Entry 7SZ6 (electron microscopy, 6.24 A resolution (low resolution: residue-level contacts below are approximate; hydrogen-bond / salt-bridge calls are withheld)); this record covers chains d and e of the 11 polymer chains in the assembly.

Chain d (and e):
Name: Portal protein
Source organism: Pseudomonas virus PaP3
Notes: chain e of this document is another copy of the same molecule, construct and numbering; everything in this record applies to it too
Reference sequence: Q8H9R8 (Q8H9R8_9CAUD); residues 1-705 here = UniProt positions 1-705
Sequence (705 residues; row label = number of the first residue in the row):
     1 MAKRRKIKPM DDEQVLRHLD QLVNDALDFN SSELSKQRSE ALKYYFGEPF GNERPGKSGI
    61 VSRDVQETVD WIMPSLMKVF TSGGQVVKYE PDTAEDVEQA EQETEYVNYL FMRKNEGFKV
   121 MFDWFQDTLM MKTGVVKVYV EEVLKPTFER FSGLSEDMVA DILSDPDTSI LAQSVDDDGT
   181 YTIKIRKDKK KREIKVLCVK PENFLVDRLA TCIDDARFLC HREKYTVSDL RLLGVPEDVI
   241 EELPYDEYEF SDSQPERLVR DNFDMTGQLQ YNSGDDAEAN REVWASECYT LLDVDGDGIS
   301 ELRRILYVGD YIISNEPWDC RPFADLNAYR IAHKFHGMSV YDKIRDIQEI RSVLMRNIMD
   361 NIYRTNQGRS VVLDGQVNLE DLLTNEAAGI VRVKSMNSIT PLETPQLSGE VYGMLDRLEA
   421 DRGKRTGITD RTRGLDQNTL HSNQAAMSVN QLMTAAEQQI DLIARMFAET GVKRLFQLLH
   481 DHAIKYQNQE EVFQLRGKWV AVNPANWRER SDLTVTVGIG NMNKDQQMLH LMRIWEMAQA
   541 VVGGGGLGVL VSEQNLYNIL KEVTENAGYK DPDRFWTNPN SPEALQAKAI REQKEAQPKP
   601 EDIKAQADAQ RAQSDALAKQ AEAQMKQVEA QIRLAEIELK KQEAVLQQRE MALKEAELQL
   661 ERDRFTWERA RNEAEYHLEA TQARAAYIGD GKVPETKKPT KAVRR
Disordered / not traced: 1-8, 149-184, 242-277, 435-444, 596-705

Interface between chain d and chain e:
Contacting residue pairs (51; chain d residue first):
  Ile60(d) - Ile350(e)
  Arg63(d) - Arg425(e)
  Gln66(d) - Arg425(e)
  Glu67(d) - Lys424(e)
  Glu67(d) - Arg425(e)
  Asp70(d) - Gln459(e)
  Trp71(d) - Ile428(e)
  Trp71(d) - Glu457(e)
  Pro74(d) - Glu457(e)
  Ser75(d) - Glu457(e)
  Lys78(d) - Glu457(e)
  Lys119(d) - Arg330(e)
  Lys200(d) - His333(e)
  Ser228(d) - Ile299(e)
  Tyr363(d) - Asn357(e)
  Asn366(d) - Asn357(e)
  Asn366(d) - Asn361(e)
  Thr384(d) - Arg364(e)
  Asn385(d) - Arg54(e)
  Gly389(d) - Arg369(e)
  Ile390(d) - Val372(e)
  Ile390(d) - Glu380(e)
  Arg392(d) - Glu380(e)
  Lys394(d) - Leu373(e)
  Lys394(d) - Asp374(e)
  Ser395(d) - Leu373(e)
  Asn397(d) - Val371(e)
  Asn397(d) - Leu373(e)
  Asn397(d) - Thr400(e)
  Glu403(d) - Pro405(e)
  Tyr412(d) - Met414(e)
  Glu419(d) - Lys424(e)
  Thr432(d) - Ala456(e)
  Arg496(d) - Thr93(e)
  Trp535(d) - Glu536(e)
  Trp535(d) - Met537(e)
  Trp535(d) - Ala540(e)
  Val563(d) - Arg533(e)
  Ala567(d) - Arg533(e)
  Tyr569(d) - Arg533(e)
  Tyr569(d) - Ile534(e)
  Asp573(d) - Asn555(e)
  Asp573(d) - Glu562(e)
  Arg574(d) - Val551(e)
  Arg574(d) - Asn555(e)
  Arg574(d) - Ile559(e)
  Phe575(d) - Asn555(e)
  Trp576(d) - Leu550(e)
  Trp576(d) - Val551(e)
  Ala587(d) - Val549(e)
  Arg591(d) - Val549(e)
Other interface residues (no listed pair), chain d (50 interface residues in all): Tyr109, Arg113, Phe118, Phe122, Asp123, Gln126, Asp127, Val391, Val393, Gln406, Leu407, Gly409, Gln586
Other interface residues (no listed pair), chain e (43 interface residues in all): Glu90, Asp92, Lys343, Gln406, Glu410, Arg465, Arg508, Val541

Summary:
50 residues of chain d and 43 residues of chain e are in contact.
Chain d and chain e are both Portal protein (Pseudomonas virus PaP3); the structure, Kinetically trapped
Pseudomonas-phage PaP3 portal protein - delta barrel mutant class-3, was determined by electron microscopy
(same publication as 7SXK, 7SYA and 7SZ4).
